7L6R - chains A and C of the 3 polymer chains in the assembly; structure by X-ray diffraction, 1.98 A resolution.

# Chain A
Protein: 2'-O-methyltransferase
From: Severe acute respiratory syndrome coronavirus 2
Notes: EC 2.1.1.-
UniProtKB: P0DTD1 (R1AB_SARS2); numbering as in UniProt (aligned over 6799-7096)
Chain sequence (300 residues; each row starts with the number of its first residue):
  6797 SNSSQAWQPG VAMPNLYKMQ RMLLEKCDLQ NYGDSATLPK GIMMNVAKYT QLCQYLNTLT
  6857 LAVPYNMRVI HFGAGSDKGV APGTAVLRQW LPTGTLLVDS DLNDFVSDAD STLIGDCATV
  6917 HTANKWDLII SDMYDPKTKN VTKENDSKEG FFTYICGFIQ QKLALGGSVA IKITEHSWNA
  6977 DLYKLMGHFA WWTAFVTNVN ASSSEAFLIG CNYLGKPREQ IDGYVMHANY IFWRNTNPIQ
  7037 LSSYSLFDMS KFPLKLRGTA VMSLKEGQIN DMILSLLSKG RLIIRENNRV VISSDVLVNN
Construct notes: expression tag (6797-6798)
Curated features (UniProtKB/Swiss-Prot):
  - active site: Lys6844, Asp6928, Lys6968, Glu7001
  - mutagenesis: Asp6928 (D6928A: Complete loss of virus replication in human respiratory cells), Lys6968 (K6968A: Complete loss of virus replication in human respiratory cells)
Metal / ion sites: Mn2+ near Asn6996 (its only coordinating residue here)
Ligand contacts:
  - alpha-D-glucopyranose (GLC), molecule 1: Ser6797, Ser6831, Ala6832, Thr6833, Leu7037, Ser7038, Ser7039, Tyr7040
  - alpha-D-glucopyranose (GLC), molecule 2: Leu6855, Thr6856, Trp6987, Cys7007, Asn7008, Ser7074
  - alpha-D-glucopyranose (GLC), molecule 3: Gly6871, Ser6872, Asp6873, Asp6897, Asn6899, Tyr6930, Pro6932
  - S-adenosylhomocysteine (SAH): Asn6841, Tyr6845, His6867, Gly6869, Ala6870, Gly6871, Ser6872, Ala6877, Pro6878, Gly6879, Asp6897, Leu6898, Asn6899, Gly6911, Asp6912, Cys6913, Asp6928, Met6929, Tyr6930, Asp6931, Phe6947
Reported in the primary citation:
  - binding site for the 7-nt RNA strand (chain C): Ser6831, Ala6832, Leu6834, Met6840, Asn6841, Lys6844, Asp6873, Lys6874
  - Mn2+ coordination: Asn6996
  - mutagenesis - D6873A, D6873G: decreased catalytic activity on Mn2+
  - mutagenesis - D6873DEL/K6874DEL: decreased catalytic activity
  - mutagenesis - D6873A, D6873G: decreased catalytic activity on Mg2+

# Chain C
Molecule: 7-nt RNA strand
Sequence (7 nucleotides; each row starts with the number of its first residue; numbering starts at 0):
     0 XXUUAAA
Unresolved in the structure: 6
Modified / non-standard residues: M7G (7N-methyl-8-hydroguanosine-5'-diphosphate) at position 0; A2M (2'-O-methyladenosine 5'-(dihydrogen phosphate)) at position 1

# Interface between chain A and chain C
Contacting residue pairs (33; chain A residue first):
  Cys6823(A) with M7G_0(C)
  Asp6824(A) with M7G_0(C)
  Leu6825(A) with M7G_0(C)
  Tyr6828(A) with M7G_0(C)
  Ser6831(A) with U3(C), base contact; A4(C), hydrogen bond to the sugar
  Ala6832(A) with U3(C), hydrogen bond to the base
  Leu6834(A) with U3(C), base contact
  Met6840(A) with U2(C), phosphate contact; U3(C), base contact
  Asn6841(A) with U2(C), sugar contact
  Lys6844(A) with A2M_1(C), hydrogen bond to the phosphate; U2(C), salt bridge to the phosphate
  Ser6872(A) with U2(C), sugar contact
  Asp6873(A) with U2(C), hydrogen bond to the sugar
  Lys6874(A) with U2(C), sugar contact; U3(C), salt bridge to the phosphate
  Asp6928(A) with A2M_1(C), base contact
  Tyr6930(A) with M7G_0(C); A2M_1(C), base contact
  Pro6932(A) with A2M_1(C), base contact
  Lys6935(A) with M7G_0(C); A2M_1(C), salt bridge to the phosphate
  Lys6968(A) with A2M_1(C), hydrogen bond to the sugar
  Thr6970(A) with M7G_0(C)
  Glu6971(A) with M7G_0(C)
  His6972(A) with M7G_0(C)
  Ser6973(A) with M7G_0(C)
  Asn6996(A) with U2(C), phosphate contact
  Ser6999(A) with M7G_0(C); A2M_1(C), hydrogen bond to the phosphate
  Ser7000(A) with M7G_0(C)
  Glu7001(A) with A2M_1(C), sugar contact
Also at the interface, not in a pair above, chain A (29 interface residues in all): Lys6822, Thr6934, Val6937

# Overview
29 residues of chain A and 5 residues of chain C are in contact, with 6 hydrogen bonds and 3 salt bridges.
Polar pairs include Ala6832(A)-U3(C), Ser6831(A)-A4(C) and Asp6873(A)-U2(C). From the paper: a binding site
for the 7-nt RNA strand (chain C) at Ser6831(A), Ala6832(A) and Leu6834(A) among others; D6873A and D6873G of
chain A reduce catalytic activity on Mn2+.
Chain A is 2'-O-methyltransferase (Severe acute respiratory syndrome coronavirus 2) and chain C is a 7-nt RNA
strand; the structure, Crystal Structure of SARS-CoV-2 Nsp16/10 Heterodimer in Complex with
(m7GpppA2m)pUpUpApApA (Cap-1), S-Adenosyl-L-homocysteine (SAH) and Manganese (Mn), was determined by X-ray
diffraction, deposited together with 7L6T and 7JYY.
